Entry 6ZBI (solution NMR); this record covers chains A and B of the 3 polymer chains in the assembly.

[Chain A]
Molecule: Calmodulin-1
Organism: Homo sapiens
UniProt: P0DP23 (CALM1_HUMAN); residues 1-148 here correspond to UniProt positions 2-149 (UniProt number = residue number + 1)
Amino-acid sequence (148 residues; each row starts with the number of its first residue):
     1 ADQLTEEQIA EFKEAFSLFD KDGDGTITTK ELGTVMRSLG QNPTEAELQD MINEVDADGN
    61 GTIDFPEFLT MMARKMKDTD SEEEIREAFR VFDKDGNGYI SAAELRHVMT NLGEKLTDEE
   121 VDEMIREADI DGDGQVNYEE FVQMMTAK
Metal / ion sites: Ca2+ site 1: Asp-22, Glu-31; Ca2+ site 2: Asp-58, Glu-67; Ca2+ site 3: Asp-95, Glu-104; Ca2+ site 4: Asp-131, Glu-140
UniProt features mapped onto this chain:
  - binding site (Ca(2+)): Asp-20, Asp-22, Asp-24, Thr-26, Glu-31, Asp-56, Asp-58, Asn-60, Thr-62, Glu-67, Asp-93, Asp-95, Asn-97, Tyr-99, Glu-104, Asp-129, Asp-131, Asp-133, Gln-135, Glu-140
  - modified residue: Ala-1 (N-acetylalanine), Lys-21 (N6-acetyllysine), Thr-44 (Phosphothreonine), Ser-81 (Phosphoserine), Lys-94 (N6-acetyllysine), Tyr-99 (Phosphotyrosine), Ser-101 (Phosphoserine), Thr-110 (Phosphothreonine), Lys-115 (N6,N6,N6-trimethyllysine), Tyr-138 (Phosphotyrosine)
  - cross-link: Lys-21 (Glycyl lysine isopeptide (Lys-Gly) (interchain with G-Cter in SUMO2))

[Chain B]
Molecule: Sodium/hydrogen exchanger 1
Organism: Homo sapiens
UniProt: P19634 (SL9A1_HUMAN); residues 622-657 here = UniProt positions 622-657
Amino-acid sequence (36 residues; row label = number of the first residue in the row):
   622 ALSKDKEEEI RKILRNNLQK TRQRLRSYNR HTLVAD
UniProt features mapped onto this chain:
  - modified residue: Ser-648 (Phosphoserine)
Reported in the primary citation:
  - mutagenesis - S648D: decreased catalytic activity on ionomycin
  - mutagenesis - S648A: unchanged binding to Calmodulin-1 (chain A)
  - post-translational modification sites: Thr-642, Ser-648, Thr-653
  - mutagenesis - S648A: unchanged catalytic activity
  - mutagenesis - S648D: unchanged binding to CaM

[Chain A / chain B interface]
Pairs across the interface (25):
  Glu-84(A) with Leu-623(B); Lys-627(B)
  Glu-87(A) with Ala-622(B); Leu-623(B)
  Ala-88(A) with Leu-623(B)
  Phe-92(A) with Ile-631(B); Leu-635(B)
  Met-109(A) with Leu-635(B); Leu-639(B)
  Leu-112(A) with Arg-632(B)
  Glu-114(A) with Arg-636(B); Leu-639(B)
  Glu-119(A) with Leu-646(B)
  Glu-120(A) with Leu-639(B); Thr-642(B); Leu-646(B)
  Glu-123(A) with Thr-642(B)
  Met-124(A) with Asn-638(B); Leu-639(B)
  Met-144(A) with Ile-634(B); Leu-635(B)
  Met-145(A) with Ile-631(B); Ile-634(B)
  Ala-147(A) with Ile-634(B)
  Lys-148(A) with Asn-637(B)
Interface residues without a listed pair, chain A (18 interface residues in all): Val-91, Val-108, Thr-117
Interface features reported in the paper:
  - interface residues, chain A: Met-109(A), Met-124(A), Met-144(A), Met-145(A)
  - interface residues, chain B: Leu-623(B), Ile-631(B), Arg-632(B), Ile-634(B), Leu-635(B), Arg-636(B), Asn-638(B), Leu-639(B), Thr-642(B), Leu-646(B)

[Summary]
Chain A and chain B form an interface of 18 and 13 residues respectively. Asp-22(A) and Glu-31(A) coordinate
Ca2+ site 1. Asp-58(A) and Glu-67(A) coordinate Ca2+ site 2. From UniProt: 20 Ca2+-binding residues on chain
A. The paper reports that S648D of chain B reduces catalytic activity on ionomycin; interface residues
Met-109(A), Met-124(A) and Leu-623(B) among others.
Here chain A is Calmodulin-1 and chain B is Sodium/hydrogen exchanger 1, both from Homo sapiens. Entry 6ZBI
(Ternary complex of Calmodulin bound to 2 molecules of NHE1) was determined by solution NMR.
